PDB entry 5BTA | X-ray diffraction, 2.55 A resolution | chains C and F of the 8 polymer chains in the assembly

Chain C:
Name: DNA gyrase subunit A
Source organism: Mycobacterium tuberculosis (strain ATCC 25618 / H37Rv)
Notes: EC 5.99.1.3; fragment: GyrA 2-500 with IGSG C-terminal tag
Reference sequence: P9WG47 (GYRA_MYCTU); residue numbers follow UniProt; this construct covers 2-500
Amino-acid sequence (503 residues; each row starts with the number of its first residue):
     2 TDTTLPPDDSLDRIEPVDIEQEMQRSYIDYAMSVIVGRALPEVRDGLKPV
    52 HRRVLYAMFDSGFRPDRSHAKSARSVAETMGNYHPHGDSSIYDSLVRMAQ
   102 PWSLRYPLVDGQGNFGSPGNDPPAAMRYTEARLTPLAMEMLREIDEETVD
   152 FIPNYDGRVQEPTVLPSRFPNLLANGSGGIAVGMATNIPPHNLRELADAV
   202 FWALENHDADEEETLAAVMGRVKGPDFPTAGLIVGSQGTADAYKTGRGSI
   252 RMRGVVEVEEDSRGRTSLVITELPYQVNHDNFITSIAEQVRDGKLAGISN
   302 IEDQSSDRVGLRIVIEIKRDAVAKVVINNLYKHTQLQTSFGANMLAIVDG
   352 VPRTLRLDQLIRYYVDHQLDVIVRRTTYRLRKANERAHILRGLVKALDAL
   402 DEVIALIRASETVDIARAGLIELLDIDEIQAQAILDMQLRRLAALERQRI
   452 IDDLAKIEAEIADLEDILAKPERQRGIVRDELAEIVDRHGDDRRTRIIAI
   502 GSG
Unresolved in the structure: 2-14, 502-504
Construct notes: engineered mutation Ser90 (Ala in P9WG47); expression tag (501-504)
Modified positions: Tyr129 (O-phosphotyrosine; PTR)
UniProt features mapped onto this chain:
  - active site: Tyr129 (O-(5'-phospho-DNA)-tyrosine intermediate)
  - modified residue: Thr2 (N-acetylthreonine)
  - natural variant: Ser91 (S91P: Confers ciprofloxacin resistance, in clinical isolate), Asp94 (D94A: Confers ciprofloxacin resistance, in clinical isolate; D94G: Confers ciprofloxacin resistance, in clinical isolate; D94H: Confers ciprofloxacin resistance, in clinical isolate ...)
  - mutagenesis: Thr80 (T80A: Slight resistance to fluoroquinolones. Hypersusceptibile, 2- to 14-fold higher sensitivity to fluoroquinolones, 2- to 8-fold more efficient in fluoroquinolone-induced DNA cleavage ...), Gly88 (G88A: Confers fluoroquinolone resistance, IC(50) is 2- to 26-fold higher than wild-type ...), Asp94 (D94G/H: 25- 45-fold increased resistance to fluoroquinolones, 4- to 8-fold reduction in fluoroquinolone-induced DNA cleavage ...)
From the paper describing this entry:
  - binding site for moxifloxacin: Ser90

Chain F:
Molecule: DNA substrate 24-mer TTACGTGCATAGTCATTCATGACC
Source organism: synthetic construct
Sequence (24 nucleotides; each row starts with the number of its first residue):
     1 TTACGTGCATAGTCATTCATGACC
Unresolved in the structure: 1-2, 24

How chain C and chain F interact:
Contacting residue pairs (16):
  Arg39(C) - DC8(F)  phosphate contact
  Arg39(C) - DA9(F)  hydrogen bond to the phosphate
  Lys49(C) - DG7(F)  phosphate contact
  Lys49(C) - DC8(F)  sugar contact
  Val51(C) - DC8(F)  sugar contact
  Val51(C) - DA9(F)  phosphate contact
  His52(C) - DC8(F)  salt bridge to the phosphate
  His85(C) - DA9(F)  salt bridge to the phosphate
  His87(C) - DA9(F)  hydrogen bond to the phosphate
  His87(C) - DT10(F)  salt bridge to the phosphate
  Gly88(C) - DT10(F)  phosphate contact
  Ser95(C) - DC8(F)  hydrogen bond to the phosphate
  Arg98(C) - DG7(F)  salt bridge to the phosphate
  Gly179(C) - DG7(F)  sugar contact
  Ile181(C) - DT6(F)  base contact
  Ile181(C) - DG7(F)  base contact
Interface residues without a listed pair, chain C (16 interface residues in all): Gly38, Pro86, Ser91, Gln277, Asn282
Interface residues without a listed pair, chain F (6 interface residues in all): DG5

In short:
16 residues of chain C face 6 of chain F across their interface; the contacts include 3 hydrogen bonds and 4
salt bridges. Polar contacts include Arg39(C)-DA9(F), His87(C)-DA9(F) and Ser95(C)-DC8(F). UniProt lists
active-site residue Tyr129(C) and 3 mutagenesis sites on chain C. From the paper: a binding site for
moxifloxacin at Ser90(C).
Here chain C is DNA gyrase subunit A (Mycobacterium tuberculosis (strain ATCC 25618 / H37Rv)) and chain F is
DNA substrate 24-mer TTACGTGCATAGTCATTCATGACC (synthetic construct). Entry 5BTA (Crystal structure of a
topoisomerase II complex) was determined by X-ray diffraction (same publication as 5BS8, 5BTC, 5BTD, 5BTF,
5BTG, 5BTI, 5BTL and 5BTN).
